6Y0L - chain A; structure by X-ray diffraction, 1.65 A resolution.

[Chain A]
Molecule: Low affinity immunoglobulin epsilon Fc receptor membrane-bound form
Organism: Homo sapiens
Reference sequence: P06734 (FCER2_HUMAN); numbering as in UniProt (aligned over 156-298)
Amino-acid sequence (143 residues; row label = number of the first residue in the row):
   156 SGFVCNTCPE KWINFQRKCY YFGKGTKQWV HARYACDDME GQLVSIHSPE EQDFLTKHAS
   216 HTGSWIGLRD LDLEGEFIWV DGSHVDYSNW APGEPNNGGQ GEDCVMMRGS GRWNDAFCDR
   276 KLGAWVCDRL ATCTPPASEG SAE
Unresolved in the structure: 156, 252-254, 293-298
Cystine bridges: Cys160-Cys288, Cys163-Cys174, Cys191-Cys282, Cys259-Cys273
Construct notes: engineered mutation Asp225 (Asn in P06734), Glu229 (Lys in P06734), Asn251 (Thr in P06734), Asn252 (Ser in P06734), Gly253 (Arg in P06734), Gly254 (Ser in P06734)
Curated features (UniProtKB/Swiss-Prot):
  - binding site (Ca(2+)): Glu249, Asn269, Asp270
  - glycosylation: Ser296 (O-linked (Xyl...) (chondroitin sulfate) serine)
Reported in the primary citation:
  - conformationally variable residues (loop rearrangement, order/disorder transition): Leu226 to Glu231, Asn252 to Gly254
  - binding site for glycerol: Glu229
  - mutagenesis - N225D/K229E/T251N/S252N: increased binding to calcium

[In short]
UniProt lists 3 Ca2+-binding residues. From the paper: a binding site for glycerol at Glu229;
N225D/K229E/T251N/S252N increase binding to calcium.
Chain A is Low affinity immunoglobulin epsilon Fc receptor membrane-bound form (Homo sapiens); the structure,
Crystal structure of human CD23 lectin domain N225D, K229E, S252N, T251N, R253G, S254G mutant, was determined
by X-ray diffraction together with 6Y0M from the same study.
